Entry 4ME6 (X-ray diffraction, 2.10 A resolution); this record covers chain A.

[Chain A]
Name: D-alanine--D-alanine ligase
Organism: Xanthomonas oryzae pv. oryzae
Notes: EC 6.3.2.4
Reference sequence: Q5H614 (Q5H614_XANOR); residues 22-367 here correspond to UniProt positions 2-347 (UniProt number = residue number - 20)
Chain sequence (386 residues; each row starts with the number of its first residue; numbers below 1 keep their minus sign (Met-18 is residue -18)):
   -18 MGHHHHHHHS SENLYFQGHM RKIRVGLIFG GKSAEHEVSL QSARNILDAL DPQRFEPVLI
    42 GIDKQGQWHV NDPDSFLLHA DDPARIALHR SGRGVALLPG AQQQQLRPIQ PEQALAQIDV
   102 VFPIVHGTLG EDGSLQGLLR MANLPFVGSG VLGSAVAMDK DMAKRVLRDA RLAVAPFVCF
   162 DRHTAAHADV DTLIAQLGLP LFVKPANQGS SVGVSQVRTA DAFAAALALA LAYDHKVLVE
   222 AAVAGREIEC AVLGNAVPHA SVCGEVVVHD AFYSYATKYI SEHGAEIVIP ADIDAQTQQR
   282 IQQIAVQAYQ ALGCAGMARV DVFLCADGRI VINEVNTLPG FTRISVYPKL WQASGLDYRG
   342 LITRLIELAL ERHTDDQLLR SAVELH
Disordered / not traced: -18 to 1, 92-96, 167, 190-192, 249-266, 366-367
Construct notes: expression tag (-18 to 0); engineered mutation Val327 (Met307 in Q5H614)
Metal / ion sites: Mg2+: Asp302 (together with ADP)
Residues lining bound ligands: ADP (adenosine-5'-diphosphate): Lys141, Ala156, Phe183, Lys185, Glu221, Ala222, Ala223, Val224, Glu228, Phe304, Asn314, Glu315

[Summary]
Bound to chain A: ADP.
Chain A is D-alanine--D-alanine ligase (Xanthomonas oryzae pv. oryzae); the structure, Crystal structure of
D-alanine-D-alanine ligase A from Xanthomonas oryzae pathovar oryzae with ADP, was determined by X-ray
diffraction, deposited together with 4L1K.
